6X8M - chain A; structure by electron microscopy, 2.20 A resolution.

[Chain A]
Name: Protein SrpI
From: Synechococcus elongatus (strain PCC 7942 / FACHB-805)
UniProt: Q55032 (SRPI_SYNE7); numbering as in UniProt (aligned over 1-306)
Chain sequence (314 residues; each row starts with the number of its first residue):
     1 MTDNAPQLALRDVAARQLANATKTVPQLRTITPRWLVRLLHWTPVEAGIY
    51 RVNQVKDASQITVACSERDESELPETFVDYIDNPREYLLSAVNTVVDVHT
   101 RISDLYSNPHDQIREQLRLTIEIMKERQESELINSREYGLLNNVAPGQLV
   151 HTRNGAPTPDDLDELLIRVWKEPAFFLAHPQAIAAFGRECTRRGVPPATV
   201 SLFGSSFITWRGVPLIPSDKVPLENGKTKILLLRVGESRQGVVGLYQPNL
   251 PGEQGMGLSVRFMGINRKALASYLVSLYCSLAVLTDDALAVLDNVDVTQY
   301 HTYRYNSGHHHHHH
Unresolved in the structure: 1-7, 59-76, 306-314
Differences from the reference sequence: expression tag (307-314)
Swiss-Prot annotation at these positions:
  - site: R192 (5-fold pore central residue), G194 (5-fold pore central residue), P196 (5-fold pore central residue), F262 (May bind cargo), Y273 (May bind cargo), R304 (5-fold pore central residue)
What the authors report for this chain:
  - specificity-determining residues: R192, G194, P196, R304

[Summary]
From the paper: specificity determinants R192, G194 and P196 among others.
Chain A is Protein SrpI (Synechococcus elongatus (strain PCC 7942 / FACHB-805)); the structure, CryoEM
structure of the holo-SrpI encapsulin complex from Synechococcus elongatus PCC 7942, was determined by
electron microscopy together with 6X8T from the same study.
